Entry 4AV2 (electron microscopy, 26.00 A resolution (very low resolution: no residue pairs are listed; an interface is given only as per-side residue counts)); this record covers chains A and B of the 24 polymer chains in the assembly.

# Chain A (and B)
Name: Type IV pilus biogenesis and competence protein pilq
From: Neisseria meningitidis MC58
Notes: chain B of this document is another copy of the same molecule, construct and numbering; everything in this record applies to it too
UniProt: Q70M91 (PILQ_NEIMB); numbering as in UniProt (aligned over 25-769)
Amino-acid sequence (745 residues; row label = number of the first residue in the row):
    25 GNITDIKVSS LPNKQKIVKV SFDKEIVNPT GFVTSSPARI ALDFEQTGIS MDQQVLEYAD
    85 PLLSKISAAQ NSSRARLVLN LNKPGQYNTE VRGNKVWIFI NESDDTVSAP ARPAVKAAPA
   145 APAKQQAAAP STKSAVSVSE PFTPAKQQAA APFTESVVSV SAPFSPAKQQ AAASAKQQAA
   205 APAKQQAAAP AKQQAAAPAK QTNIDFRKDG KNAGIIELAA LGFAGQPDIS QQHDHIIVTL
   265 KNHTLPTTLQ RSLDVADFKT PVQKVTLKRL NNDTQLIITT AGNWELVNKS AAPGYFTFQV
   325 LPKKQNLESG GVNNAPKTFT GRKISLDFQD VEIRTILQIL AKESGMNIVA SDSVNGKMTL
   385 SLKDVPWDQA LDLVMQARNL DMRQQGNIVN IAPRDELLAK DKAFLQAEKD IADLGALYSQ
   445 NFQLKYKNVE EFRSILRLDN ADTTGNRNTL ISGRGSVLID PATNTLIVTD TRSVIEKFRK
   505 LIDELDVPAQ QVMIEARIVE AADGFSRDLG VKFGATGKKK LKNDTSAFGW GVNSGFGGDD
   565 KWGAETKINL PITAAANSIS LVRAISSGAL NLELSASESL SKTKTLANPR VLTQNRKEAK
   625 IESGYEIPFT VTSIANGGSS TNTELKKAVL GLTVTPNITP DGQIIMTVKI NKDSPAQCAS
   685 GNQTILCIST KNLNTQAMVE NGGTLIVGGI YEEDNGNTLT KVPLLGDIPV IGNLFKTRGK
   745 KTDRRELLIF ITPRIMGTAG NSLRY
Disordered / not traced: 25-225, 326-342, 518-769
Construct notes: variant Phe428 (Leu in Q70M91)

# Chain A / chain B interface
At this resolution (26 A) residue pairs are not listed: 40 residues of chain A and 38 of chain B lie at the interface.

# Summary
40 residues of chain A face 38 of chain B across their interface.
Chain A and chain B are both Type IV pilus biogenesis and competence protein pilq (Neisseria meningitidis
MC58); the structure, Single particle electron microscopy of PilQ dodecameric complexes from Neisseria
meningitidis, was determined by electron microscopy.
